Entry 4NRX (X-ray diffraction, 2.21 A resolution); this record covers chains H and L of the 3 polymer chains in the assembly.

== Chain H ==
Protein: m66 Heavy Chain
Organism: Homo sapiens
Sequence (234 residues; numbered 1 to 217 plus 17 insertion-coded residues; the number before each row is that of its first residue; a row labelled like 82A-82C holds insertion residues (82A, then the next letters in order)):
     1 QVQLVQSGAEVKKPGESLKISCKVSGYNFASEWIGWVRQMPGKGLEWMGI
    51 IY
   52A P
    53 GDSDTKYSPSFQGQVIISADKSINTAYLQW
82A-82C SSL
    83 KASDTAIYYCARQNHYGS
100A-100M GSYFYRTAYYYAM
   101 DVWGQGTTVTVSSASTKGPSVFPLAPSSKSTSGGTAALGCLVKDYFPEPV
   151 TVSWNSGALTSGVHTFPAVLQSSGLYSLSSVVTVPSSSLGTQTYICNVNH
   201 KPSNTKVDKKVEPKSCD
Not modelled in the structure: 215-217
Cystine bridges: Cys140-Cys196

== Chain L ==
Protein: m66 Light Chain
Organism: Homo sapiens
Sequence (213 residues; row label = number of the first residue in the row):
     1 DIQLTQSPSSLSASVGDRVTITCRASQSIGSYLNWYQQKPGKAPKLLIYA
    51 ASTLQSGVPSRFSGSGSGTDFTLTISSLQPEDSATYYCQQSYSTPFTFGP
   101 GTKVDIRRTVAAPSVFIFPPSDEQLKSGTASVVCLLNNFYPREAKVQWKV
   151 DNALQSGNSQESVTEQDSKDSTYSLSSTLTLSKADYEKHKVYACEVTHQG
   201 LSSPVTKSFNRGE
Cystine bridges: Cys23-Cys88, Cys134-Cys194

== How chain H and chain L interact ==
Contacting residue pairs (75; chain H residue first):
  Gln39(H) with Gln38(L), hydrogen bond; Tyr87(L)
  Gly44(H) with Tyr87(L)
  Leu45(H) with Pro44(L), hydrophobic; Tyr87(L); Phe98(L)
  Trp47(H) with Gln89(L); Pro95(L), hydrophobic; Phe96(L); Phe98(L)
  Lys58(H) with Thr94(L)
  Ser60(H) with Pro95(L)
  Pro61(H) with Asp1(L)
  Tyr91(H) with Gln38(L), hydrogen bond; Ala43(L), hydrophobic
  Gln95(H) with Phe96(L)
  Tyr98(H) with Tyr49(L); Gln55(L), hydrogen bond
  Ala100H(H) with Tyr32(L), hydrogen bond (backbone-side chain)
  Tyr100I(H) with Tyr32(L)
  Tyr100J(H) with Ser31(L); Tyr32(L), hydrophobic; Ala50(L), hydrophobic
  Tyr100K(H) with Asn34(L), hydrogen bond (backbone-side chain); Ser91(L)
  Ala100L(H) with Asn34(L); Tyr36(L); Leu46(L), hydrophobic; Tyr49(L), hydrophobic
  Met100M(H) with Tyr36(L), hydrogen bond (backbone-side chain); Leu46(L)
  Asp101(H) with Leu46(L); Gln55(L)
  Trp103(H) with Tyr36(L), hydrophobic; Pro44(L)
  Gly104(H) with Ala43(L)
  Val121(H) with Glu123(L)
  Phe122(H) with Ser121(L); Glu123(L); Gln124(L)
  Pro123(H) with Ser121(L)
  Leu124(H) with Phe118(L); Val133(L), hydrophobic
  Ala125(H) with Phe118(L)
  Ser130(H) with Phe116(L)
  Ser132(H) with Phe116(L)
  Thr135(H) with Phe116(L)
  Ala136(H) with Phe116(L), hydrophobic
  Ala137(H) with Phe116(L), hydrophobic; Phe118(L); Leu135(L), hydrophobic
  Leu141(H) with Ser131(L)
  Lys143(H) with Gln124(L); Ser131(L)
  His164(H) with Asn137(L); Asn138(L), hydrogen bond; Asp167(L); Ser174(L), hydrogen bond
  Phe166(H) with Leu135(L), hydrophobic; Ser162(L); Thr164(L); Ser174(L); Leu175(L); Ser176(L)
  Pro167(H) with Ser162(L), hydrogen bond (backbone-side chain); Val163(L)
  Val169(H) with Gln160(L); Glu161(L); Ser162(L)
  Leu170(H) with Gln160(L), hydrogen bond (backbone-side chain)
  Gln171(H) with Gln160(L)
  Val181(H) with Leu135(L), hydrophobic
  Thr183(H) with Asn137(L)
  Lys209(H) with Glu123(L), salt bridge
  Lys214(H) with Asp122(L), salt bridge
Other interface residues (no listed pair), chain H (47 interface residues in all): Val37, Lys43, Glu46, Pro126, Leu138, Thr165
Other interface residues (no listed pair), chain L (43 interface residues in all): Lys42, Ser114, Ile117, Thr129

== Overview ==
47 residues of chain H and 43 residues of chain L are in contact; the contacts include 10 hydrogen bonds and 2
salt bridges. Among the polar pairs are Lys209(H)-Glu123(L), Lys214(H)-Asp122(L) and Gln39(H)-Gln38(L).
Chain H is m66 Heavy Chain and chain L is m66 Light Chain, both from Homo sapiens; the structure, Crystal
Structure of HIV-1 Neutralizing Antibody m66 in complex with gp41 MPER peptide, was determined by X-ray
diffraction (same publication as 4NRY and 4NRZ).
